2YNM - chains A and D of the 4 polymer chains in the assembly; structure by X-ray diffraction, 2.10 A resolution.

== Chain A ==
Protein: Light-independent protochlorophyllide reductase iron-sulfur ATP-binding protein
Source organism: Prochlorococcus marinus
Notes: EC 1.3.7.7, 1.18.-.-
UniProtKB: Q7VD39 (CHLL_PROMA); numbering as in UniProt (aligned over 1-296)
Amino-acid sequence (301 residues; numbered -4 to 296; the number before each row is that of its first residue; numbers below 1 keep their minus sign (Gly-4 is residue -4)):
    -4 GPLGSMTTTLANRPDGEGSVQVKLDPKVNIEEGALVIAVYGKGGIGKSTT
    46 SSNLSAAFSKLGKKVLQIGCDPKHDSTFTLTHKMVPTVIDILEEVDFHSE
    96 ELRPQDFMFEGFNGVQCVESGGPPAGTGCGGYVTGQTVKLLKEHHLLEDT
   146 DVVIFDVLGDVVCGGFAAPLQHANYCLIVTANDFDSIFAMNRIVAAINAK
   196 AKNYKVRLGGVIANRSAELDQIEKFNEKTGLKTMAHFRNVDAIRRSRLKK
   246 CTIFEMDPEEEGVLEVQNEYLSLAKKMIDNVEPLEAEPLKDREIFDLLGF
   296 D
Unresolved in the structure: -4 to 28, 296
Construct notes: expression tag (-4 to 0)
Bound ions: Mg2+: Ser43 (together with ADP); 4Fe-4S cluster Fe: Cys124, Cys158 (shared with 2 residues of chain B)
Ligand contacts:
  - ADP (adenosine-5'-diphosphate), molecule 1: Lys37, Gly38, Gly39, Ile40, Gly41, Lys42, Ser43, Thr44, Asn209, Arg210, Phe232, Arg233, Asn234, Val235, Ile238, Arg239, Arg242
  - ADP, molecule 2: Lys37, Asp178, Asp180
  - aluminium fluoride (AF3), molecule 1: Lys37, Gly38, Gly39, Lys42, Ser43, Asp66, Lys68, Leu153, Gly154
  - aluminium fluoride (AF3), molecule 2: Lys37, Gly38, Asp155
  - 4Fe-4S cluster (SF4): Cys124, Gly125, Gly126, Val157, Cys158
Curated features (UniProtKB/Swiss-Prot):
  - binding site (ATP): Gly39 to Thr44, Lys68, Asn209, Arg210
  - binding site (Mg(2+)): Ser43
  - binding site ([4Fe-4S] cluster): Cys124, Cys158
Reported in the primary citation:
  - binding site for aluminium fluoride: Lys37, Asp155
  - conformationally variable residues (loop rearrangement): Gly64 to Thr72, Met79 to Glu96, Pro118 to Gly126
  - 4Fe-4S cluster coordination: Cys124, Cys158

== Chain D ==
Protein: Light-independent protochlorophyllide reductase subunit B
Source organism: Prochlorococcus marinus
Notes: EC 1.3.7.7, 1.18.-.-
UniProtKB: Q7VD38 (CHLB_PROMA); residue numbers follow UniProt; this construct covers 1-530
Amino-acid sequence (530 residues; numbered 1 to 530; the number before each row is that of its first residue):
     1 MELTLWTYEGPPHIGAMRIATSMKGLHYVLHAPQGDTYADLLFTMIERRG
    51 SRPPVTYTTFQARDLGGDTAELVKGHIFEAVERFKPEALLVGESCTAELI
   101 QDQPGSLAKGMGLNIPIVSLELPAYSKKENWGASETFYQLIRGLLKEISE
   151 DSSNNAKQSWQEEGRRPRVNLLGPSLLGFRCRDDVLEIQKILGENGIDIN
   201 VIAPLGASPSDLMRLPKADANVCLYPEIAESTCLWLERNFKTPFTKVVPI
   251 GVKATQDFLEELYELLGMEVSNSISNSDQSKLPWYSKSVDSNYLTGKRVF
   301 IFGDGTHVLAAARIANEELGFEVVGIGTYSREMARKVRAAATELGLEALI
   351 TNDYLEVEESIKECAPELVLGTQMERHSAKRLGIPCAVISTPMHVQDVPA
   401 RYSPQMGWEGANVIFDDWVHPLMMGLEEHLIGMFRHDFEFTDGHQSHLGH
   451 LGGHASETKTSSKGINQSPNNHSPAGESIHWTSEGESELAKIPFFVRGKV
   501 RRNTEKYARQAGCREIDGETLLDAKAHFGA
Unresolved in the structure: 149-157, 271-274, 452-478, 529-530
Bound ions: K+ near Glu2 (its only coordinating residue here); 4Fe-4S cluster Fe: Asp36 (shared with 3 residues of chain C)
Ligand contacts:
  - Protochlorophyllide (PMR): Tyr38, Leu41, Leu42, Met45, Ile46, Val289, Asp290, His394, Val395, Met424, Gly425, Leu426, His429
  - 4Fe-4S cluster (SF4): Pro33, Gln34, Gly35, Asp36, Cys95, Thr96
Curated features (UniProtKB/Swiss-Prot):
  - active site: Asp290 (Proton donor)
  - binding site ([4Fe-4S] cluster): Asp36
  - binding site (substrate): Gly425, Leu426
Reported in the primary citation:
  - conformationally variable residues (helix shift): Pro421 to Gly425
  - catalytic residues: Asp290, His394
  - mutagenesis - H394A: decreased catalytic activity
  - binding site for Protochlorophyllide: His394

== Interface between chain A and chain D ==
Residue-residue contacts (27; chain A residue first):
  Cys124(A) - Leu99(D)
  Gly126(A) - Gln101(D)
  Tyr127(A) - Glu98(D)
  Tyr127(A) - Leu99(D)
  Tyr127(A) - Tyr125(D)
  Gly130(A) - Gln101(D)
  Gln131(A) - Gln101(D)
  Lys134(A) - Gln101(D)  hydrogen bond
  Lys134(A) - Gln103(D)  hydrogen bond
  Lys134(A) - Glu121(D)
  Gly159(A) - Ile100(D)  hydrogen bond (backbone-backbone)
  Gly159(A) - Gln101(D)
  Gly159(A) - Gln103(D)
  Gly160(A) - Ile100(D)
  Gly160(A) - Gln101(D)
  Ala163(A) - Gln103(D)
  Gln166(A) - Gln103(D)  hydrogen bond
  Gln166(A) - Ser106(D)  hydrogen bond
  Lys195(A) - Ala70(D)
  Lys197(A) - Gly110(D)
  Asn198(A) - Lys74(D)  hydrogen bond
  Asn198(A) - Leu107(D)
  Asn198(A) - Gly110(D)  hydrogen bond (side chain-backbone)
  Asn198(A) - Met111(D)
  Tyr199(A) - Gln103(D)
  Tyr199(A) - Ser106(D)  hydrogen bond
  Tyr199(A) - Leu107(D)  hydrogen bond (side chain-backbone)
Other interface residues (no listed pair), chain A (16 interface residues in all): Phe92, Cys158
Other interface residues (no listed pair), chain D (14 interface residues in all): Ser126

== In short ==
16 residues of chain A and 14 residues of chain D are in contact; the contacts include 9 hydrogen bonds. Polar
pairs include Lys134(A)-Gln101(D), Lys134(A)-Gln103(D) and Gln166(A)-Gln103(D). One 4Fe-4S cluster molecule is
bound between chain A and chain D. From the paper: catalytic residues Asp290(D) and His394(D); H394A of chain
D reduces catalytic activity.
Here chain A is Light-independent protochlorophyllide reductase iron-sulfur ATP-binding protein and chain D is
Light-independent protochlorophyllide reductase subunit B, both from Prochlorococcus marinus. Entry 2YNM
(Structure of the ADPxAlF3-Stabilized Transition State of the Nitrogenase-like Dark-Operative
Protochlorophyllide Oxidoreductase Complex from Prochlorococcus marinus ...) was determined by X-ray
diffraction.
